Entry 8ZLY (X-ray diffraction, 1.89 A resolution); this record covers chains A and B.

== Chain A (and B) ==
Name: Pyruvate kinase
Source organism: Streptococcus pneumoniae R6
Notes: chain B of this document is another copy of the same molecule, construct and numbering; everything in this record applies to it too
UniProtKB: Q8DQ84 (Q8DQ84_STRR6); residues 1-501 here = UniProt positions 1-501
Amino-acid sequence (521 residues; numbered -19 to 501; the number before each row is that of its first residue; numbers below 1 keep their minus sign (Met-19 is residue -19)):
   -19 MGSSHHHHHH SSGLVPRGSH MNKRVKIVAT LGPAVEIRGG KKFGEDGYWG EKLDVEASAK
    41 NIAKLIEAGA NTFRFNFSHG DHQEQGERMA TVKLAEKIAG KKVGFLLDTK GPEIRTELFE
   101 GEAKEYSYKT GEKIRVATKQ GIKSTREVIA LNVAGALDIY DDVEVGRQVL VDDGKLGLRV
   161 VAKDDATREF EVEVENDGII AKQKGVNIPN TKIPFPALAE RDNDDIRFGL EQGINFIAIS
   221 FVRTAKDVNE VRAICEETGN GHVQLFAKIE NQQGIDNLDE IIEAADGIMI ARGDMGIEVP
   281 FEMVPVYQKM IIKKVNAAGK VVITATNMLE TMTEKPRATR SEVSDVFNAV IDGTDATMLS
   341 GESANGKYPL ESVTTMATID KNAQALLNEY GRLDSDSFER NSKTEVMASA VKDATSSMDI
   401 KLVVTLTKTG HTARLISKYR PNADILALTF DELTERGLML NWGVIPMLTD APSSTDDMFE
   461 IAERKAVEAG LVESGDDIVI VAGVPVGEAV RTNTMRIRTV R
Not modelled in the structure: -19 to 0
Differences from the reference sequence: initiating methionine (-19); expression tag (-18 to 0)
Metal / ion sites: K+: Asn56, Ser58, Asp88, Thr89; Mg2+: Glu250, Asp274 (together with oxalate ion)
Residues lining bound ligands:
  - 1,6-di-O-phosphono-beta-D-fructofuranose (FBP): Ser382, Lys383, Thr384, Leu406, Thr407, Lys408, Thr409, Gly410, His411, Thr412, Val490, Arg491, Thr492
  - oxalate ion (OXL): Arg54, Asp153, Lys248, Glu250, Ala271, Arg272, Gly273, Asp274, Thr306, Met338
  - UDP (uridine-5'-diphosphate): Thr10, Leu11, Gly12, Pro13, Arg54, Asn56, His59, Gln65, Arg68, Arg95, Asp153, Gln183, Lys184, Ser340, Gly341, Ala344, Asn345
Reported in the primary citation:
  - specificity-determining residues: Glu64, Arg68
  - allosteric site: His411 (citing earlier work)

== How chain A and chain B interact ==
Residue-residue contacts (77):
  Gln148(A) with Arg317(B)
  Leu150(A) with Arg317(B)
  Asp153(A) with Arg320(B), hydrogen bond (backbone-side chain)
  Gly154(A) with Arg317(B), hydrogen bond (backbone-side chain)
  Lys155(A) with Arg317(B)
  Gly157(A) with Arg317(B)
  Asn176(A) with Pro316(B); Tyr348(B)
  Asp177(A) with Lys347(B), salt bridge
  Arg272(A) with Arg320(B), hydrogen bond (backbone-side chain)
  Gly273(A) with Arg320(B), hydrogen bond (backbone-side chain)
  Gly276(A) with Arg320(B)
  Ile277(A) with Arg320(B)
  Phe281(A) with Val323(B); Thr355(B); Thr358(B); Ile359(B), hydrophobic
  Glu282(A) with Thr358(B); Asn362(B), hydrogen bond (backbone-side chain)
  Met283(A) with Asn362(B), hydrogen bond
  Pro285(A) with Val323(B), hydrophobic; Phe327(B), hydrophobic
  Val286(A) with Phe327(B), hydrophobic; Asn362(B); Leu366(B), hydrophobic
  Lys289(A) with Phe327(B); Asn328(B), hydrogen bond; Tyr370(B)
  Met290(A) with Tyr370(B)
  Thr306(A) with Arg320(B)
  Asn307(A) with Thr319(B); Arg320(B), hydrogen bond (side chain-backbone); Ser321(B), hydrogen bond (backbone-side chain)
  Pro316(A) with Asn176(B)
  Arg317(A) with Leu150(B); Gly154(B), hydrogen bond (side chain-backbone); Lys155(B); Gly157(B); Asn176(B)
  Thr319(A) with Asn307(B)
  Arg320(A) with Asp153(B), hydrogen bond (side chain-backbone); Arg272(B), hydrogen bond (side chain-backbone); Gly273(B), hydrogen bond (side chain-backbone); Gly276(B); Ile277(B); Thr306(B); Asn307(B), hydrogen bond (backbone-side chain)
  Ser321(A) with Asn307(B), hydrogen bond (side chain-backbone); Ser321(B); Glu322(B); Asp325(B)
  Glu322(A) with Ser321(B)
  Val323(A) with Phe281(B); Pro285(B), hydrophobic
  Ser324(A) with Asp325(B), hydrogen bond
  Asp325(A) with Ser321(B); Ser324(B), hydrogen bond
  Phe327(A) with Pro285(B), hydrophobic; Val286(B), hydrophobic
  Asn328(A) with Lys289(B), hydrogen bond; Asn328(B)
  Ile331(A) with Arg372(B)
  Lys347(A) with Asp177(B), salt bridge
  Tyr348(A) with Asn176(B)
  Thr355(A) with Phe281(B)
  Thr358(A) with Phe281(B); Glu282(B)
  Ile359(A) with Phe281(B), hydrophobic
  Asn362(A) with Glu282(B), hydrogen bond (side chain-backbone); Met283(B); Val286(B)
  Tyr370(A) with Lys289(B); Met290(B); Arg372(B), hydrogen bond (backbone-side chain)
  Arg372(A) with Ile331(B); Tyr370(B), hydrogen bond (side chain-backbone); Arg372(B)
Also at the interface, not in a pair above, chain A (47 interface residues in all): Leu156, Glu175, Met308, Glu310, Lys315, Leu366
Also at the interface, not in a pair above, chain B (46 interface residues in all): Gln148, Leu156, Met308, Glu310, Lys315

== Summary ==
Chain A and chain B form an interface of 47 and 46 residues respectively, with 21 hydrogen bonds and 2 salt
bridges. Among the polar pairs are Asp177(A)-Lys347(B), Asp153(A)-Arg320(B) and Gly154(A)-Arg317(B). Ligands
of chain A: 1,6-di-O-phosphono-beta-D-fructofuranose, UDP and oxalate ion. From the paper: an allosteric site
at His411(A); specificity determinants Glu64(A) and Arg68(A).
Both chains are Pyruvate kinase (Streptococcus pneumoniae R6). Entry 8ZLY (Crystal structure of Streptococcus
pneumoniae pyruvate kinase in complex with oxalate and fructose 1,6-bisphosphate and UDP) was determined by
X-ray diffraction together with 8XW6, 8XW7, 8XW8 and 8XW9 from the same study.
